PDB entry 5U2R | X-ray diffraction, 1.80 A resolution | chains A and D of the 4 polymer chains in the assembly

Chain A:
Protein: DNA polymerase beta
Source organism: Homo sapiens
Notes: EC 2.7.7.7, 4.2.99.-
Reference sequence: P06746 (DPOLB_HUMAN); residues 1-335 here = UniProt positions 1-335
Sequence (343 residues; row label = number of the first residue in the row; numbers below 1 keep their minus sign (Met-1 is residue -1)):
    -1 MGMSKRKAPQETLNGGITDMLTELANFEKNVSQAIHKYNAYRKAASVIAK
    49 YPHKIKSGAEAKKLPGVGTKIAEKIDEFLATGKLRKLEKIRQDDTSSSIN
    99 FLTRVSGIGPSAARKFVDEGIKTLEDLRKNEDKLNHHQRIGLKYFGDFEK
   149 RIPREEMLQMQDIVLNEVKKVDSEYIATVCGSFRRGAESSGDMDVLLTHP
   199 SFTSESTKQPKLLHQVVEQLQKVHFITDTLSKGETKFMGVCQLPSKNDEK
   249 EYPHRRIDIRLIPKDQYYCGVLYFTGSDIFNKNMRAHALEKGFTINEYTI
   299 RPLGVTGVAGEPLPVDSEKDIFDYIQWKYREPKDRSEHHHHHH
Disordered / not traced: -1 to 9, 338-341
Differences from the reference sequence: initiating methionine (-1); expression tag (0, 336-341)
Curated features (UniProtKB/Swiss-Prot):
  - region: Arg183 to Asp192 (DNA-binding)
  - active site: Lys72 (Nucleophile)
  - binding site (K(+)): Lys60, Leu62, Val65, Thr101, Val103, Ile106
  - binding site (Na(+)): Lys60, Leu62, Val65, Thr101, Val103, Ile106
  - binding site (dATP): Arg149, Ser180, Arg183, Gly189, Asp190
  - binding site (dCTP): Arg149, Ser180, Arg183, Gly189, Asp190
  - binding site (dGTP): Arg149, Ser180, Arg183, Gly189, Asp190, Asp192
  - binding site (dTTP): Arg149, Ser180, Arg183, Gly189, Asp190
  - binding site (Mg(2+)): Asp190, Asp192, Asp256
  - modified residue: Lys72 (N6-acetyllysine), Arg83 (Omega-N-methylarginine), Arg152 (Omega-N-methylarginine)
  - cross-link (Glycyl lysine isopeptide (Lys-Gly)): Lys41 (interchain with G-Cter in ubiquitin), Lys61 (interchain with G-Cter in ubiquitin), Lys81 (interchain with G-Cter in ubiquitin)
Bound ions: Na+ site 1: Lys60, Leu62, Val65 (shared with DC3(D) of chain D); Na+ site 2: Thr101, Val103, Ile106 (shared with 1 residue of chain P); Ca2+ site 1: Asp190, Asp192, Asp256 (together with 1S0) (shared with 1 residue of chain P); Ca2+ site 2: Asp190, Asp192 (together with 1S0)
Small-molecule neighbours: 1S0 (4-amino-1-{2-deoxy-5-O-[(R)-hydroxy{[(S)-hydroxy(phosphonooxy)phosphoryl]oxy}phosphoryl]-beta-L-erythro-pentofuranosyl}pyrimidin-2(1H)-one): Arg149, Gly179, Ser180, Arg183, Ser187, Ser188, Gly189, Asp190, Asp192, Tyr271, Phe272, Thr273, Gly274, Ser275, Asp276, Asn279
From the paper describing this entry:
  - mutagenesis - R283A (59-fold): decreased binding to D-dCTP
  - mutagenesis - R283A (13- fold): decreased catalytic activity on D-dCTP
  - mutagenesis - R283A: decreased binding to 1S0
  - binding site for 16- mer template: Arg283
  - binding site for 1S0: Phe272, Asn279
  - binding site for 10- mer primer: Tyr271
  - conformationally variable residues (side-chain flip): Phe272
  - mutagenesis - R283A: decreased catalytic activity on 1S0

Chain D:
Molecule: 5-mer phosphorylated downstream primer
Sequence (5 nucleotides; row label = number of the first residue in the row):
     1 GTCGG
Bound ions: Na+: DC3 (shared with Lys60(A), Leu62(A), Val65(A) of chain A)

How chain A and chain D interact:
Contacting residue pairs (18):
  His34(A) - DG1(D)  base contact
  Lys35(A) - DG1(D)  salt bridge to the phosphate
  Ala38(A) - DG1(D)  sugar contact
  Tyr39(A) - DG1(D)  sugar contact
  Leu62(A) - DC3(D)  phosphate contact
  Pro63(A) - DC3(D)  phosphate contact
  Gly64(A) - DT2(D)  sugar contact
  Gly64(A) - DC3(D)  hydrogen bond to the phosphate
  Val65(A) - DT2(D)  phosphate contact
  Val65(A) - DC3(D)  phosphate contact
  Gly66(A) - DT2(D)  hydrogen bond to the phosphate
  Gly66(A) - DC3(D)  phosphate contact
  Thr67(A) - DT2(D)  phosphate contact
  Lys68(A) - DG1(D)  salt bridge to the phosphate
  Lys68(A) - DT2(D)  hydrogen bond to the phosphate
  Ile69(A) - DG1(D)  phosphate contact
  Ile69(A) - DT2(D)  hydrogen bond to the phosphate
  Glu288(A) - DG4(D)  sugar contact
Interface residues without a listed pair, chain A (15 interface residues in all): Glu26, Lys72

In short:
15 residues of chain A and 4 residues of chain D are in contact; the contacts include 4 hydrogen bonds and 2
salt bridges. Polar pairs include Gly64(A)-DC3(D), Gly66(A)-DT2(D) and Lys68(A)-DT2(D). Chain A binds compound
1S0. The paper reports a binding site for 1S0 at Phe272(A) and Asn279(A); R283A of chain A reduces binding to
D-dCTP.
Here chain A is DNA polymerase beta (Homo sapiens) and chain D is a 5-mer phosphorylated downstream primer.
Entry 5U2R (Precatalytic ternary complex of human DNA polymerase beta with gapped DNA substarte, incoming
L-dctp and CA2+) was determined by X-ray diffraction (same publication as 5U2S and 5U2T).
